6M4H - chains J and E of the 10 polymer chains in the assembly; structure by electron microscopy, 3.90 A resolution.

== Chain J ==
Molecule: 147-nt DNA strand
Organism: Homo sapiens
Sequence (147 nucleotides; numbered 1 to 147; the number before each row is that of its first residue):
     1 ATCGAGAATCCCGGTGCCGAGGCCGCTCAATTGGTCGTAGACAGCTCTAG
    51 CACCGCTTAAACGCACGTACGCGCTGTCCCCCGCGTTTTAACCGCCAAGG
   101 GGATTACTCCCTAGTCTCCAGGCACGTGTCAGATATATACATCCGAT
Unresolved in the structure: 1-22, 126-147

== Chain E ==
Molecule: Histone H3.1
Organism: Homo sapiens
UniProt: P68431 (H31_HUMAN); residues 0-135 here correspond to UniProt positions 1-136 (UniProt number = residue number + 1)
Chain sequence (136 residues; each row starts with the number of its first residue; numbering starts at 0):
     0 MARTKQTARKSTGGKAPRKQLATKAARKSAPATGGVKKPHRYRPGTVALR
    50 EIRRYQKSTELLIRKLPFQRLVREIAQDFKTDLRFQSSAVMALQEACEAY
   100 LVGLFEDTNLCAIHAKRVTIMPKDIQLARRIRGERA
Unresolved in the structure: 0-59, 134-135
Swiss-Prot annotation at these positions:
  - modified residue: Arg2 (Asymmetric dimethylarginine), Thr3 (Phosphothreonine), Lys4 (Allysine), Gln5 (5-glutamyl dopamine), Thr6 (Phosphothreonine), Arg8 (Citrulline), Lys9 (N6,N6,N6-trimethyllysine), Ser10 (ADP-ribosylserine), Thr11 (Phosphothreonine), Lys14 (N6-(2-hydroxyisobutyryl)lysine), Arg17 (Asymmetric dimethylarginine), Lys18 (N6-(2-hydroxyisobutyryl)lysine), Lys23 (N6-(2-hydroxyisobutyryl)lysine), Arg26 (Citrulline), Lys27 (N6,N6,N6-trimethyllysine), Ser28 (ADP-ribosylserine), Lys36 (N6,N6,N6-trimethyllysine), Lys37 (N6-methyllysine), Tyr41 (Phosphotyrosine), Lys56 (N6,N6,N6-trimethyllysine) and 8 more in UniProt
  - lipidation: Lys18 (N6-decanoyllysine)

== Chain J / chain E interface ==
Residue-residue contacts - 10 pairs, chain J then chain E:
  DG73(J) - Lys115(E)  salt bridge to the phosphate
  DA91(J) - Arg63(E)  phosphate contact
  DA91(J) - Leu65(E)  phosphate contact
  DA91(J) - Pro66(E)  phosphate contact
  DA91(J) - Arg69(E)  salt bridge to the phosphate
  DC92(J) - Arg63(E)  phosphate contact
  DC92(J) - Lys64(E)  hydrogen bond to the phosphate
  DC92(J) - Leu65(E)  hydrogen bond to the phosphate
  DG100(J) - Arg83(E)  sugar contact
  DG101(J) - Arg83(E)  salt bridge to the phosphate
Interface residues without a listed pair, chain J (6 interface residues in all): DA90

== Overview ==
6 residues of chain J face 7 of chain E across their interface, with 2 hydrogen bonds and 3 salt bridges.
Polar contacts include DC92(J)-Lys64(E), DC92(J)-Leu65(E) and DG73(J)-Lys115(E).
Here chain J is a 147-nt DNA strand and chain E is Histone H3.1, both from Homo sapiens. Entry 6M4H
(Structural mechanism of nucleosome dynamics governed by human histone variants H2A.B and H2A.Z.2.2) was
determined by electron microscopy, deposited together with 6M4G.
